PDB entry 6UR5 | X-ray diffraction, 4.00 A resolution | chains A and C of the 3 polymer chains in the assembly

[Chain A]
Molecule: Antibody heavy chain
Organism: Homo sapiens
Notes: antibody fragment or engineered binder
Amino-acid sequence (246 residues; row label = number of the first residue in the row; numbers below 1 keep their minus sign (Ala-1 is residue -1)):
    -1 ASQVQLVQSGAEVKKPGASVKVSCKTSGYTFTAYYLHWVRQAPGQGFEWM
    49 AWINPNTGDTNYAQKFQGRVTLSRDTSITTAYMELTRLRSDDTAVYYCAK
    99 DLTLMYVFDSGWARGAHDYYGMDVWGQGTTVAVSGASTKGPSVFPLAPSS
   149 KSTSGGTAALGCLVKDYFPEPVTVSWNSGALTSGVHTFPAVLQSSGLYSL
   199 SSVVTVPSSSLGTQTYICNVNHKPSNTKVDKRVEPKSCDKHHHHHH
Not modelled in the structure: -1 to 0, 234-244
Disulfide bonds: Cys22-Cys96, Cys160-Cys216

[Chain C]
Molecule: Influenza hemagglutinin HA1
Organism: Influenza A virus
Amino-acid sequence (295 residues; row label = number of the first residue in the row):
    35 ASVAAQELVESQHLPELCPSPLRLVDGQTCDIVNGALGSPGCDHLNGAEW
    85 DIFIERPTAVDTCYPFDVPDYQSLRSILANNGKFEFIAEEFQWSTVKQNG
   135 VSASCSRANVNDFFNRLNWLTGKNGLYPLQNLTKINNGDYARLYIWGVHH
   185 PPNIGDQTNLYKNNPGRVTVSTKTSQTSVVPNIGSRPKVRDQEGRISFYW
   235 TIVEPGDLIVFNTIGNLIAPRGHYKLNSQKKSTILNTAVPIGSCVSKCHT
   285 DRGSITTTKPFQNISRISIGDCPKYVKQGSLKLATGGALEVLFQG
Not modelled in the structure: 35-45, 310-329
Disulfide bonds: Cys52-Cys278, Cys64-Cys76, Cys97-Cys139, Cys282-Cys306
Glycans and other covalent adducts: glycan linked to Asn165

[Interface between chain A and chain C]
Contacting residue pairs (21; chain A residue first):
  Val105(A) - Asp190(C)
  Val105(A) - Leu194(C)  hydrophobic
  Asp107(A) - Asp190(C)
  Asp107(A) - Gln226(C)  hydrogen bond (backbone-side chain)
  Ser108(A) - Tyr98(C)
  Ser108(A) - Trp153(C)
  Ser108(A) - Pro186(C)
  Ser108(A) - Asp190(C)  hydrogen bond
  Ser108(A) - Gln226(C)
  Gly109(A) - Val135(C)
  Gly109(A) - Ser136(C)
  Gly109(A) - Ala137(C)  hydrogen bond (backbone-backbone)
  Gly109(A) - Gln226(C)
  Trp110(A) - Gly134(C)
  Trp110(A) - Val135(C)
  Trp110(A) - Trp153(C)
  Trp110(A) - Thr155(C)
  Ala111(A) - Val135(C)  hydrogen bond (backbone-backbone)
  Arg112(A) - Lys131(C)
  Tyr118(A) - Lys157(C)  hydrogen bond
  Tyr118(A) - Asn158(C)
Also at the interface, not in a pair above, chain A (12 interface residues in all): Leu100, Leu102, Phe106, Gly113
Also at the interface, not in a pair above, chain C (18 interface residues in all): Asn133, His183, Asn187, Glu227
The authors on this interface:
  - epitope / paratope residues, chain C: Trp153(C), Thr155(C), His183(C)

[Summary]
12 residues of chain A face 18 of chain C across their interface, with 5 hydrogen bonds. Polar contacts
include Asp107(A)-Gln226(C), Ser108(A)-Asp190(C) and Tyr118(A)-Lys157(C). From the paper: epitope/paratope
residues Trp153(C), Thr155(C) and His183(C).
Here chain A is Antibody heavy chain (Homo sapiens) and chain C is Influenza hemagglutinin HA1 (Influenza A
virus). Entry 6UR5 (Resurfaced influenza hemagglutinin in complex with a broadly neutralizing antibody) was
determined by X-ray diffraction.
